PDB entry 6CND | electron microscopy, 4.80 A resolution (low resolution: residue-level contacts below are approximate; hydrogen-bond / salt-bridge calls are withheld) | chains A and B of the 21 polymer chains in the assembly

Chain A:
Protein: DNA-directed RNA polymerase III subunit RPC1
From: Saccharomyces cerevisiae (strain ATCC 204508 / S288c)
Notes: EC 2.7.7.6
UniProtKB: P04051 (RPC1_YEAST); residue numbers follow UniProt; this construct covers 1-1460
Chain sequence (1460 residues; row label = number of the first residue in the row):
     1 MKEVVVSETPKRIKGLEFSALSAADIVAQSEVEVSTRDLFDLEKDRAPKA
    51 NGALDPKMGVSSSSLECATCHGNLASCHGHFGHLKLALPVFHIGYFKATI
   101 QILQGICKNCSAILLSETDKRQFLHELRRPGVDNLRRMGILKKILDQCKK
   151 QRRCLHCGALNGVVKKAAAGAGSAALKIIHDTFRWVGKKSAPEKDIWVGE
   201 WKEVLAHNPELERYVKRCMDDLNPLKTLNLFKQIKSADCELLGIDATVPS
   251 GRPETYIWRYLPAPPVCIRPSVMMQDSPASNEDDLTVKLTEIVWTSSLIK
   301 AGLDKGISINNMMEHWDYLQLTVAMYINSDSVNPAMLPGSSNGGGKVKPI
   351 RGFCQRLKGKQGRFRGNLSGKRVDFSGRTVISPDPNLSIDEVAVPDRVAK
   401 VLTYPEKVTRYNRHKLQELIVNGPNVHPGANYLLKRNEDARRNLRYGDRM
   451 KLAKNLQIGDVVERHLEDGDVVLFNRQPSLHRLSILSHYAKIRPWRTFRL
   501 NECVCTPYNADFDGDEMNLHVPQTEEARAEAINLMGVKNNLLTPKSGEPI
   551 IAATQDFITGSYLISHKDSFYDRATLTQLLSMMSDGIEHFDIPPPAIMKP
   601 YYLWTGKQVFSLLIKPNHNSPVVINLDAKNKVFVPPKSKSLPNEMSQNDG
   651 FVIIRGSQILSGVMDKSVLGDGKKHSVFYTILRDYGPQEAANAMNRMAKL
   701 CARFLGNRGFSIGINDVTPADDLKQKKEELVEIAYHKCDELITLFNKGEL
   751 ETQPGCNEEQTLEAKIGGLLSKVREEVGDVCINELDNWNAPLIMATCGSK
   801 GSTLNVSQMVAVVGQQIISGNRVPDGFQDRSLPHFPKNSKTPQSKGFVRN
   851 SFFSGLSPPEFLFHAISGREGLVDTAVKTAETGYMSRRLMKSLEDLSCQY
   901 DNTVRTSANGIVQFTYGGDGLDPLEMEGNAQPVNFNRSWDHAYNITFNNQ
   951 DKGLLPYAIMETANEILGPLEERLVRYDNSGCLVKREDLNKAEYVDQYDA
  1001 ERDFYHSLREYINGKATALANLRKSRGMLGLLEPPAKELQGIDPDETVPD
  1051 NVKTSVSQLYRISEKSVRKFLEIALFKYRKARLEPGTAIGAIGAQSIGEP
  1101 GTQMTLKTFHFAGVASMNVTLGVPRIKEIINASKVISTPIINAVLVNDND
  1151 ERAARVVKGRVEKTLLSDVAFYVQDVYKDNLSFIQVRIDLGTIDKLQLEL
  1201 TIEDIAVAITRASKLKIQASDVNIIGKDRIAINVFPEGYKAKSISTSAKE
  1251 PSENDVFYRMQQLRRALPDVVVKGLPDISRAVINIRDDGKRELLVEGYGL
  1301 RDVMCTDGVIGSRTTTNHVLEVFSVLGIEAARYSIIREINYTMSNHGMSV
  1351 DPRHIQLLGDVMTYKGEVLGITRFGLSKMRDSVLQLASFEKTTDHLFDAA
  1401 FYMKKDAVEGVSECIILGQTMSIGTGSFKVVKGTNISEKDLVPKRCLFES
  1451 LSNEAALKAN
Disordered / not traced: 1, 1101-1116, 1237-1251
Ion coordination: Zn2+ site 1: C67, T69, C70, C77, H80; Zn2+ site 2: C107, C110, C154, C157

Chain B:
Protein: DNA-directed RNA polymerase III subunit RPC2
From: Saccharomyces cerevisiae (strain ATCC 204508 / S288c)
Notes: EC 2.7.7.6
UniProtKB: P22276 (RPC2_YEAST); numbering as in UniProt (aligned over 1-1149)
Chain sequence (1149 residues; row label = number of the first residue in the row):
     1 MVAATKRRKTHIHKHVKDEAFDDLLKPVYKGKKLTDEINTAQDKWHLLPA
    51 FLKVKGLVKQHLDSFNYFVDTDLKKIIKANQLILSDVDPEFYLKYVDIRV
   101 GKKSSSSTKDYLTPPHECRLRDMTYSAPIYVDIEYTRGRNIIMHKDVEIG
   151 RMPIMLRSNKCILYDADESKMAKLNECPLDPGGYFIVNGTEKVILVQEQL
   201 SKNRIIVEADEKKGIVQASVTSSTHERKSKTYVITKNGKIYLKHNSIAEE
   251 IPIAIVLKACGILSDLEIMQLVCGNDSSYQDIFAVNLEESSKLDIYTQQQ
   301 ALEYIGAKVKTMRRQKLTILQEGIEAIATTVIAHLTVEALDFREKALYIA
   351 MMTRRVVMAMYNPKMIDDRDYVGNKRLELAGQLISLLFEDLFKKFNNDFK
   401 LSIDKVLKKPNRAMEYDALLSINVHSNNITSGLNRAISTGNWSLKRFKME
   451 RAGVTHVLSRLSYISALGMMTRISSQFEKSRKVSGPRALQPSQFGMLCTA
   501 DTPEGEACGLVKNLALMTHITTDDEEEPIKKLCYVLGVEDITLIDSASLH
   551 LNYGVYLNGTLIGSIRFPTKFVTQFRHLRRTGKVSEFISIYSNSHQMAVH
   601 IATDGGRICRPLIIVSDGQSRVKDIHLRKLLDGELDFDDFLKLGLVEYLD
   651 VNEENDSYIALYEKDIVPSMTHLEIEPFTILGAVAGLIPYPHHNQSPRNT
   701 YQCAMGKQAIGAIAYNQFKRIDTLLYLMTYPQQPMVKTKTIELIDYDKLP
   751 AGQNATVAVMSYSGYDIEDALVLNKSSIDRGFGRCETRRKTTTVLKRYAN
   801 HTQDIIGGMRVDENGDPIWQHQSLGPDGLGEVGMKVQSGQIYINKSVPTN
   851 SADAPNPNNVNVQTQYREAPVIYRGPEPSHIDQVMMSVSDNDQALIKVLL
   901 RQNRRPELGDKFSSRHGQKGVCGIIVKQEDMPFNDQGIVPDIIMNPHGFP
   951 SRMTVGKMIELISGKAGVLNGTLEYGTCFGGSKLEDMSKILVDQGFNYSG
  1001 KDMLYSGITGECLQAYIFFGPIYYQKLKHMVLDKMHARARGPRAVLTRQP
  1051 TEGRSRDGGLRLGEMERDCVIAYGASQLLLERLMISSDAFEVDVCDKCGL
  1101 MGYSGWCTTCKSAENIIKMTIPYAAKLLFQELLSMNIAPRLRLEDIFQQ
Disordered / not traced: 1-35
Ion coordination: Zn2+: C1095, K1097, C1098, C1107, C1110

Interface between chain A and chain B:
Contacting residue pairs (302; chain A residue first):
  P10(A) with I1146(B)
  K11(A) with I1117(B); E1144(B); D1145(B); I1146(B)
  R12(A) with L1143(B); E1144(B); I1146(B)
  I13(A) with M1119(B); R1142(B); E1144(B)
  K14(A) with R1142(B); E1144(B)
  G15(A) with R1142(B)
  L16(A) with P1139(B); R1140(B); L1141(B)
  E17(A) with A1138(B); P1139(B); R1140(B)
  F18(A) with A1138(B); P1139(B)
  S19(A) with I1137(B); A1138(B)
  A20(A) with N1136(B)
  L21(A) with L1133(B); N1136(B); I1137(B); A1138(B)
  D25(A) with T1109(B); R1140(B)
  A28(A) with T1108(B)
  Q29(A) with L1100(B); T1108(B); T1109(B)
  R46(A) with A852(B)
  T69(A) with Y1103(B)
  C70(A) with Y1103(B)
  H78(A) with F1090(B); Y1103(B); K1126(B); Q1130(B)
  H80(A) with Y1103(B)
  F81(A) with L1133(B)
  Y95(A) with N1136(B)
  W258(A) with N1136(B)
  P262(A) with L1133(B); S1134(B)
  A263(A) with S1134(B)
  P264(A) with S1134(B)
  C267(A) with Y1123(B)
  I268(A) with L1046(B); L1127(B); Q1130(B)
  S277(A) with K796(B)
  F353(A) with E1131(B); M1135(B)
  R356(A) with L1046(B); E1131(B)
  R363(A) with L1046(B); L1127(B); E1131(B)
  G366(A) with R1061(B)
  N367(A) with T1047(B); Q1049(B)
  L368(A) with L1083(B); A1124(B); L1128(B)
  S369(A) with R1067(B); L1083(B)
  G370(A) with R1061(B); L1062(B)
  K371(A) with Q1049(B); L1062(B); L1083(B); S1087(B); D1088(B); A1124(B)
  R372(A) with P1050(B); T1051(B); E1052(B); G1053(B); L1060(B)
  V373(A) with P1050(B); G1059(B); L1060(B); L1062(B); R1082(B)
  D374(A) with R1038(B); A1039(B); R1040(B); G1041(B); R1082(B); S1086(B)
  F375(A) with R1038(B); A1039(B); R1040(B)
  S376(A) with A1037(B); R1038(B); L1060(B)
  G377(A) with H1036(B); A1037(B); L1060(B)
  R378(A) with K1034(B); M1035(B); H1036(B); L1060(B)
  T379(A) with M1035(B)
  V380(A) with V1031(B)
  P383(A) with Y765(B); I767(B)
  D384(A) with Y765(B)
  P385(A) with G764(B); Y765(B)
  N386(A) with Y765(B)
  V398(A) with M1035(B)
  V401(A) with A1039(B)
  R441(A) with R1040(B)
  L473(A) with L1078(B)
  N475(A) with E1066(B)
  Q477(A) with R1061(B)
  S479(A) with M1065(B); E1066(B)
  L480(A) with M1065(B)
  H481(A) with C1069(B)
  R482(A) with C1069(B); A1072(B); Y1073(B)
  L483(A) with Y1073(B)
  I485(A) with E1066(B); Y1073(B)
  W495(A) with E907(B); L908(B)
  R496(A) with L1032(B); M1035(B)
  E502(A) with G764(B); I767(B)
  A510(A) with E768(B)
  D511(A) with E768(B)
  F512(A) with I767(B); E768(B)
  D513(A) with K919(B); G920(B); V921(B)
  G514(A) with K911(B); V921(B)
  E516(A) with K1034(B)
  N518(A) with L1060(B)
  H520(A) with L1062(B); R1082(B)
  V521(A) with R1082(B)
  Q523(A) with E1081(B); S1086(B)
  E526(A) with Q1077(B)
  E530(A) with A1075(B)
  L534(A) with Y1073(B)
  M535(A) with V1070(B); Y1073(B); L1078(B)
  N540(A) with Y1073(B)
  T554(A) with I767(B)
  Q555(A) with I767(B); E768(B)
  D556(A) with I767(B); N945(B); H947(B)
  T559(A) with H947(B)
  A702(A) with S763(B); G764(B)
  L705(A) with S761(B)
  G706(A) with Y762(B)
  N707(A) with S1006(B); T1009(B); E1011(B); L1013(B)
  R708(A) with L1013(B); Q1014(B)
  F710(A) with V759(B); M760(B); S761(B); P946(B)
  S711(A) with V759(B); K1001(B); Y1016(B); I1017(B); F1018(B)
  I712(A) with P946(B); F949(B); P950(B); K1001(B); F1018(B)
  I714(A) with M958(B); I959(B); I962(B)
  N715(A) with S999(B); K1001(B)
  V717(A) with M958(B)
  M794(A) with H947(B); P950(B)
  S799(A) with H947(B)
  K800(A) with S951(B)
  G801(A) with S951(B)
  N805(A) with P950(B); S951(B); M953(B)
  Q808(A) with M953(B)
  M809(A) with P950(B); M953(B); V955(B)
  P824(A) with P491(B)
  F827(A) with S492(B); N655(B)
  Q828(A) with N593(B); S594(B); H595(B); N655(B)
  R830(A) with N655(B); D656(B); S657(B); Y658(B)
  L832(A) with P491(B)
  P833(A) with E654(B); S657(B); Y658(B); I659(B)
  H834(A) with Y658(B); I659(B); A660(B); L661(B)
  F835(A) with Y658(B)
  P836(A) with Y658(B)
  F852(A) with H693(B); M953(B); V955(B)
  F853(A) with H693(B); I959(B); L984(B)
  S854(A) with H693(B)
  G855(A) with H692(B); H693(B)
  L856(A) with H692(B); F979(B)
  S857(A) with F979(B)
  P858(A) with P677(B); F979(B)
  P859(A) with L661(B)
  F861(A) with T499(B); L681(B); H692(B)
  L862(A) with P491(B); F494(B); T499(B)
  H864(A) with Q695(B); S696(B)
  A865(A) with T499(B); S696(B)
  I866(A) with L489(B)
  R869(A) with A500(B); T502(B); T700(B)
  L872(A) with E504(B); Y701(B)
  V873(A) with R487(B); E504(B)
  V877(A) with R487(B)
  S886(A) with M1065(B)
  R887(A) with E1064(B)
  M890(A) with E1064(B); D1068(B)
  K891(A) with E1064(B)
  E894(A) with R1067(B); D1068(B)
  A1091(A) with I1071(B)
  I1092(A) with A1072(B)
  Q1095(A) with D1068(B)
  F1257(A) with E288(B)
  Y1258(A) with K292(B)
  Q1261(A) with E288(B)
  R1265(A) with V285(B)
  L1396(A) with L1132(B)
  F1397(A) with M1135(B)
  A1400(A) with I1137(B)
  K1405(A) with R1142(B)
  V1411(A) with I1071(B)
  I1415(A) with R1067(B); L1079(B)
  I1416(A) with P1122(B); A1125(B)
  L1417(A) with P1122(B); F1129(B)
  G1418(A) with M1084(B)
  Q1419(A) with L1080(B)
  T1420(A) with L1080(B)
  M1421(A) with I1071(B); A1075(B); S1076(B); L1079(B); L1080(B)
  G1424(A) with G1074(B)
  T1425(A) with G1074(B); A1075(B); S1076(B)
Also at the interface, not in a pair above, chain A (187 interface residues in all): T9, I26, T255, P270, M273, D276, P278, Y326, I327, L357, R365, I381, S382, P395, R397, L402, S484, R499, P522, T524, A527, F557, Q578, G709, G713, G826, D829, S831, A876, A1088, I1423, G1426
Also at the interface, not in a pair above, chain B (171 interface residues in all): D501, S592, Q596, Y662, I680, P691, D766, D769, A770, Y798, K845, D853, P876, G909, I924, R952, T954, A1015, V1045, G1063, E1091, I1121, F1147

Overview:
187 residues of chain A face 171 of chain B across their interface. The Zn2+ site 1 is built by C67(A),
T69(A), C70(A), C77(A) and H80(A). C107(A), C110(A), C154(A) and C157(A) coordinate Zn2+ site 2.
Here chain A is DNA-directed RNA polymerase III subunit RPC1 and chain B is DNA-directed RNA polymerase III
subunit RPC2, both from Saccharomyces cerevisiae (strain ATCC 204508 / S288c). Entry 6CND (Yeast RNA
polymerase III natural open complex (nOC)) was determined by electron microscopy together with 6CNB, 6CNC and
6CNF from the same study.
